Entry 4LWC (X-ray diffraction, 1.61 A resolution); this record covers chain A.

Chain A:
Protein: Replication protein A 70 kDa DNA-binding subunit
Source organism: Homo sapiens
Notes: fragment: rpa70n
UniProtKB: P27694 (RFA1_HUMAN); numbering as in UniProt (aligned over 1-120)
Amino-acid sequence (123 residues; row label = number of the first residue in the row; numbers below 1 keep their minus sign (Gly-2 is residue -2)):
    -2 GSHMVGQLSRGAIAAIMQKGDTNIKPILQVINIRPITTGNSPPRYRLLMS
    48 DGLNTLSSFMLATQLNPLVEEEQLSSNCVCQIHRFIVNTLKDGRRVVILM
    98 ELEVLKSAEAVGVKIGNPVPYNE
Differences from the reference sequence: expression tag (-2 to 0); engineered mutation Arg7 (Glu in P27694)
UniProt features mapped onto this chain:
  - modified residue: Met1 (N-acetylmethionine)
  - cross-link (Glycyl lysine isopeptide (Lys-Gly)): Lys22 (interchain with G-Cter in ubiquitin), Lys88 (interchain with G-Cter in ubiquitin)
  - mutagenesis: Arg41 (R41E: Loss of HELB-binding; when associated with E-43), Arg43 (R43E: Loss of HELB-binding; when associated with E-41)
Ligand contacts: 1XU (5-[3-chloro-4-({4-[1-(3,4-dichlorophenyl)-1H-pyrazol-5-yl]benzyl}carbamothioyl)phenyl]furan-2-carboxylic acid): Ile33, Arg41, Arg43, Ser54, Ser55, Phe56, Met57, Ala59, Thr60, Gln61, Asn85, Leu87, Arg91, Val93, Ile95, Met97

In short:
Ligands of chain A: compound 1XU. From UniProt: 2 mutagenesis sites.
Chain A is Replication protein A 70 kDa DNA-binding subunit (Homo sapiens); the structure, Fragment-Based
Discovery of a Potent Inhibitor of Replication Protein A Protein-Protein Interactions, was determined by X-ray
diffraction (same publication as 4O0A, 4LUO, 4LUV, 4LUZ and 4LW1).
